6AUC - chain A; structure by X-ray diffraction, 1.46 A resolution.

# Chain A
Name: Streptavidin
From: Streptomyces avidinii
UniProt: P22629 (SAV_STRAV); residues 14-159 here correspond to UniProt positions 38-183 (UniProt number = residue number + 24)
Chain sequence (159 residues; each row starts with the number of its first residue):
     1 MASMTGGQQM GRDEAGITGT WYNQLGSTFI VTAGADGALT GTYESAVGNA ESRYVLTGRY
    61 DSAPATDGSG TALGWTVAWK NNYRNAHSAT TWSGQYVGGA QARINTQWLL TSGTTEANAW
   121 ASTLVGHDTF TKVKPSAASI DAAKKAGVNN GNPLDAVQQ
Disordered / not traced: 1-11, 134-159
Construct notes: expression tag (1-13); engineered mutation Gln101 (Glu125 in P22629), Ala121 (Lys145 in P22629)
Residues lining bound ligands: OLS (N-biotin-C-Co4(mu3-O)4(Py)4(H2O)4-beta-alanine): Asn23, Leu25, Ser27, Tyr43, Ser45, Val47, Gly48, Asn49, Ala50, Trp79, Ala86, Ser88, Thr90, Trp92, Trp108, Leu110, Ser112, Thr114, Trp120, Ala121, Ser122, Thr123, Leu124, Asp128
UniProt features mapped onto this chain:
  - motif: Arg59 to Asp61 (Cell attachment site)
  - binding site (biotin): Tyr43, Tyr54, Trp92, Trp108, Trp120
From the paper describing this entry:
  - binding site for OLS: Ser112

# Overview
Ligands of chain A: compound OLS. UniProt lists 5 biotin-binding residues. The paper reports a binding site
for OLS at Ser112.
Chain A is Streptavidin (Streptomyces avidinii); the structure, Artificial metalloproteins containing a Co4O4
active site - 2xm-Sav, was determined by X-ray diffraction, deposited together with 6AUE, 6AUH, 6AUL and 6AUO.
